Entry 8X31 (electron microscopy, 6.20 A resolution (low resolution: residue-level contacts below are approximate; hydrogen-bond / salt-bridge calls are withheld)); this record covers chains J and E of the 14 polymer chains in the assembly.

Chain J:
Molecule: 146-nt DNA strand
Source organism: Saccharomyces cerevisiae
Sequence (146 nucleotides; numbered 147 to 292; the number before each row is that of its first residue):
   147 ATCAATATCCACCTGCAGATTCTACCAAAAGTGTATTTGGAAACTGCTCC
   197 ATCAAAAGGCATGTTCAGCGGAATTCCGCTGAACATGCCTTTTGATGGAG
   247 CAGTTTCCAAATACACTTTTGGTAGAATCTGCAGGTGGATATTGAT

Chain E:
Protein: Histone H3
Source organism: Saccharomyces cerevisiae
UniProt: A0A6A5Q536 (A0A6A5Q536_YEASX); residues 0-135 here correspond to UniProt positions 1-136 (UniProt number = residue number + 1)
Amino-acid sequence (136 residues; row label = number of the first residue in the row; numbering starts at 0):
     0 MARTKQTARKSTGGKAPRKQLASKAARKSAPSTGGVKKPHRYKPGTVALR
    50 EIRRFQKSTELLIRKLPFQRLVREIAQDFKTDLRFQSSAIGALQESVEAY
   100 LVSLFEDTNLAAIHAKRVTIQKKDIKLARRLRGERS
Disordered / not traced: 0-37, 135

Chain J / chain E interface:
Contacting residue pairs - 16 pairs, chain J then chain E:
  DC195(J) with Arg83(E); Gln85(E)
  DC196(J) with Arg83(E); Phe84(E); Gln85(E); Ser86(E)
  DA197(J) with Arg72(E); Arg83(E); Phe84(E)
  DG216(J) with Val117(E)
  DG217(J) with Arg116(E); Val117(E); Thr118(E)
  DA218(J) with Arg116(E)
  DG290(J) with Tyr41(E); Lys42(E)
Also at the interface, not in a pair above, chain J (11 interface residues in all): DA207, DC212, DC215, DT289
Also at the interface, not in a pair above, chain E (13 interface residues in all): Arg40, Thr45, Arg63

In short:
Chain J and chain E form an interface of 11 and 13 residues respectively.
Here chain J is a 146-nt DNA strand and chain E is Histone H3, both from Saccharomyces cerevisiae. Entry 8X31
(The piccolo NuA4 bound to the H2A.Z nucleosome complex with Ac-CoA at resetting state) was determined by
electron microscopy (same publication as 8X2X, 8X2Y, 8X2Z, 8X30 and 8X32).
